PDB entry 4GCW | X-ray diffraction, 3.00 A resolution | chains A and B

# Chain A
Protein: Ribonuclease Z
From: Bacillus subtilis subsp. subtilis
Notes: EC 3.1.26.11
UniProtKB: P54548 (RNZ_BACSU); residues 1-307 here = UniProt positions 1-307
Chain sequence (320 residues; row label = number of the first residue in the row):
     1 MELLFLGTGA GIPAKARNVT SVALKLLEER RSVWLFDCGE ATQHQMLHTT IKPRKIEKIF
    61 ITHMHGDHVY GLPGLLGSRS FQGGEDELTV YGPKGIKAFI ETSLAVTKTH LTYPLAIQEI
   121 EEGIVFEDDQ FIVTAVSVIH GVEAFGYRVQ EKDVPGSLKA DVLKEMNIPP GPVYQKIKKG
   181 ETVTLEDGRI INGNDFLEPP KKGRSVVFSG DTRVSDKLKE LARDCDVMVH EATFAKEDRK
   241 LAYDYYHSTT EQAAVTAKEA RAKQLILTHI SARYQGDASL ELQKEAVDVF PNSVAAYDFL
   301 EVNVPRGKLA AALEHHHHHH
Not modelled in the structure: 308-320
Differences from the reference sequence: engineered mutation Met46 (Ile in P54548), Met228 (Leu in P54548); expression tag (308-320)
Ion coordination: Zn2+ site 1: His63, His65, His140, Asp211; Zn2+ site 2: Asp67, His68, Asp211, His269
UniProt features mapped onto this chain:
  - active site: Asp67 (Proton acceptor)
  - binding site (Zn(2+)): His63, His65, Asp67, His68, His140, Asp211, His269

# Chain B
Molecule: Trna(thr)
Sequence (76 nucleotides; row label = number of the first residue in the row):
     1 GCUUCCAUAG CUCAGCAGGU AGAGCACUUC CAUGGUAAGG AAGAGGUCAG CGGUUCGAGC
    61 CCGCUUGGAA GCUUXX
Not modelled in the structure: 27-45, 75-76
Modified positions: OMU (o2'-methyluridine 5'-monophosphate) at position 73, OMU (o2'-methyluridine 5'-monophosphate) at position 74, A2M (2'-O-methyladenosine 5'-(dihydrogen phosphate)) at position 75, A2M (2'-O-methyladenosine 5'-(dihydrogen phosphate)) at position 76

# Chain A / chain B interface
Contacting residue pairs (40):
  Leu27(A) - C62(B)  sugar contact
  Leu27(A) - G63(B)  phosphate contact
  Glu28(A) - G53(B)  hydrogen bond to the base
  Glu28(A) - U54(B)  sugar contact
  Glu28(A) - C62(B)  sugar contact
  Arg31(A) - C61(B)  hydrogen bond to the phosphate
  Arg31(A) - C62(B)  salt bridge to the phosphate
  Gln43(A) - OMU_74(B)  hydrogen bond to the base
  Thr50(A) - C64(B)  phosphate contact
  Lys52(A) - U3(B)  phosphate contact
  Lys52(A) - U4(B)  salt bridge to the phosphate
  Arg54(A) - U3(B)  sugar contact
  Arg54(A) - U4(B)  sugar contact
  Lys55(A) - G63(B)  salt bridge to the phosphate
  Gly74(A) - OMU_74(B)  base contact
  Gly77(A) - OMU_74(B)  base contact
  Ser78(A) - OMU_74(B)  hydrogen bond to the base
  Phe81(A) - OMU_73(B)  base contact
  Phe81(A) - OMU_74(B)  base contact
  Gln82(A) - C2(B)  sugar contact
  Gln82(A) - U3(B)  hydrogen bond to the sugar
  Thr107(A) - OMU_74(B)  base contact
  Thr109(A) - OMU_74(B)  base contact
  Ser157(A) - C56(B)  hydrogen bond to the phosphate
  Leu158(A) - C56(B)  hydrogen bond to the phosphate
  Ala160(A) - C56(B)  sugar contact
  Pro170(A) - G19(B)  base contact
  Pro170(A) - U20(B)  base contact
  Gly171(A) - G19(B)  hydrogen bond to the base
  Pro172(A) - G19(B)  sugar contact
  Tyr174(A) - G19(B)  base contact
  Tyr174(A) - C56(B)  base contact
  Gln175(A) - A17(B)  hydrogen bond to the base
  Gln175(A) - G19(B)  hydrogen bond to the base
  Gln175(A) - C56(B)  base contact
  Lys178(A) - U55(B)  hydrogen bond to the phosphate
  Lys178(A) - C56(B)  salt bridge to the phosphate
  Lys201(A) - U55(B)  salt bridge to the phosphate
  Arg306(A) - U54(B)  salt bridge to the phosphate
  Arg306(A) - U55(B)  salt bridge to the phosphate
Other interface residues (no listed pair), chain A (28 interface residues in all): Ile51, Gly156
Other interface residues (no listed pair), chain B (17 interface residues in all): C72

# Overview
The interface between chain A and chain B involves 28 residues on one side and 17 on the other, with 11
hydrogen bonds and 7 salt bridges. Polar pairs include Glu28(A)-G53(B), Gln43(A)-OMU_74(B) and
Ser78(A)-OMU_74(B).
Here chain A is Ribonuclease Z (Bacillus subtilis subsp. subtilis) and chain B is Trna(thr). Entry 4GCW
(Crystal structure of RNase Z in complex with precursor tRNA(Thr)) was determined by X-ray diffraction.
